Entry 8YCX (electron microscopy, 2.20 A resolution); this record covers chains D and U of the 21 polymer chains in the assembly.

[Chain D]
Molecule: ATP-dependent Clp protease ATP-binding subunit ClpC1
From: Mycobacterium tuberculosis H37Rv
Reference sequence: P9WPC9 (CLPC1_MYCTU); numbering as in UniProt (aligned over 168-824)
Sequence (657 residues; each row starts with the number of its first residue):
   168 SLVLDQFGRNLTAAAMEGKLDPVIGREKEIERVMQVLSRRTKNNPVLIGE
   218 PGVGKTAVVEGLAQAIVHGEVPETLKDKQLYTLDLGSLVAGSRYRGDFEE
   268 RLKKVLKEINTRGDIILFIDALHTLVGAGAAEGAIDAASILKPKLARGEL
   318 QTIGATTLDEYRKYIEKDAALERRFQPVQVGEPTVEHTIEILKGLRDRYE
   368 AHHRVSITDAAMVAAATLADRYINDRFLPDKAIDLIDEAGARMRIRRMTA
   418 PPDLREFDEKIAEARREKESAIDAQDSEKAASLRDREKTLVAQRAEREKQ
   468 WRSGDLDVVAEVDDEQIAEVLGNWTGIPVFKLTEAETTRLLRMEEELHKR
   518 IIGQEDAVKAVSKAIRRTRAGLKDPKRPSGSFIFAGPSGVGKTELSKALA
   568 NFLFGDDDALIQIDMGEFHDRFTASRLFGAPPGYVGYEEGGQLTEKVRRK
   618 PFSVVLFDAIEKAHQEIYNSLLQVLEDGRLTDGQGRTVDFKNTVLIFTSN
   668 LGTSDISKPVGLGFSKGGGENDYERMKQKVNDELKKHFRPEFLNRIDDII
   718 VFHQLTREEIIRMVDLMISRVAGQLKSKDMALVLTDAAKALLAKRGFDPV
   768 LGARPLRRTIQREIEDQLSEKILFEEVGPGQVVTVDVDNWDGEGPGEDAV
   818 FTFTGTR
Unresolved in the structure: 416-476, 670-677, 685-691, 801-824
Construct notes: engineered mutation Ala288 (Glu in P9WPC9), Ser444 (Phe in P9WPC9), Ala626 (Glu in P9WPC9)
Bound ions: Mg2+: Thr223 (together with ATP)
Small-molecule neighbours:
  - ADP (adenosine-5'-diphosphate): Arg517, Ile518, Ile519, Gln521, Pro554, Ser555, Gly556, Val557, Gly558, Lys559, Thr560, Glu561, Asp625, Thr665, Asn667, Met730, Gly769, Ala770, Arg771, Arg774
  - ATP (adenosine-5'-triphosphate), molecule 1: Asp188, Pro189, Val190, Ile191, Arg193, Glu217, Pro218, Gly219, Val220, Gly221, Lys222, Thr223, Ala224, Thr324, Ile358, Leu362, Tyr366, Pro396, Asp397, Ile400
  - ATP, molecule 2: Arg544, Glu643, Glu708, Asn711, Arg712
  - ATP: Thr208, Arg314, Ala337, Arg340, Arg341
Curated features (UniProtKB/Swiss-Prot):
  - binding site (ATP): Gly216 to Thr223, Gly553 to Thr560

[Chain U]
Molecule: Beta-casein
From: Bos grunniens
Reference sequence: Q9TSI0 (CASB_BUBBU); numbering as in UniProt (aligned over 2-24)
Sequence (23 residues; numbered 2 to 24; the number before each row is that of its first residue):
     2 KVLILACLVALALARELEELNVP

[Interface between chain D and chain U]
Pairs across the interface (26; chain D residue first):
  Arg260(D) with Leu18(U)
  Tyr261(D) with Glu17(U); Leu18(U); Glu20(U)
  Arg262(D) with Glu17(U); Leu18(U); Glu19(U), salt bridge
  Gly263(D) with Glu17(U), hydrogen bond (backbone-side chain)
  Glu266(D) with Glu17(U)
  Ala298(D) with Leu14(U); Ala15(U); Glu17(U)
  Glu299(D) with Leu14(U); Arg16(U); Glu17(U)
  Gly300(D) with Glu17(U)
  Ala301(D) with Glu17(U), hydrogen bond (backbone-side chain)
  Gly600(D) with Leu4(U); Ile5(U), hydrogen bond (backbone-backbone)
  Tyr601(D) with Val3(U); Ile5(U)
  Val602(D) with Val3(U), hydrogen bond (backbone-backbone); Leu4(U); Ile5(U)
  Gly603(D) with Ile5(U)
  Glu605(D) with Ile5(U)
Interface residues without a listed pair, chain D (16 interface residues in all): Ala297, Tyr604
Interface residues without a listed pair, chain U (11 interface residues in all): Lys2

[In short]
The interface between chain D and chain U involves 16 residues on one side and 11 on the other; the contacts
include 4 hydrogen bonds and 1 salt bridge. Among the polar pairs are Arg262(D)-Glu19(U), Gly263(D)-Glu17(U)
and Ala301(D)-Glu17(U).
Chain D is ATP-dependent Clp protease ATP-binding subunit ClpC1 (Mycobacterium tuberculosis H37Rv) and chain U
is Beta-casein (Bos grunniens); the structure, CryoEM structure of M. tuberculosis ClpC1P1P2 complex bound to
bortezomib, conformation 2, was determined by electron microscopy.
